Entry 1HI1 (X-ray diffraction, 3.00 A resolution); this record covers chain A.

Chain A:
Name: P2 protein
Organism: Bacteriophage PHI-6
UniProtKB: P11124 (VP2_BPPH6); numbering as in UniProt (aligned over 1-664)
Chain sequence (664 residues; numbered 1 to 664; the number before each row is that of its first residue):
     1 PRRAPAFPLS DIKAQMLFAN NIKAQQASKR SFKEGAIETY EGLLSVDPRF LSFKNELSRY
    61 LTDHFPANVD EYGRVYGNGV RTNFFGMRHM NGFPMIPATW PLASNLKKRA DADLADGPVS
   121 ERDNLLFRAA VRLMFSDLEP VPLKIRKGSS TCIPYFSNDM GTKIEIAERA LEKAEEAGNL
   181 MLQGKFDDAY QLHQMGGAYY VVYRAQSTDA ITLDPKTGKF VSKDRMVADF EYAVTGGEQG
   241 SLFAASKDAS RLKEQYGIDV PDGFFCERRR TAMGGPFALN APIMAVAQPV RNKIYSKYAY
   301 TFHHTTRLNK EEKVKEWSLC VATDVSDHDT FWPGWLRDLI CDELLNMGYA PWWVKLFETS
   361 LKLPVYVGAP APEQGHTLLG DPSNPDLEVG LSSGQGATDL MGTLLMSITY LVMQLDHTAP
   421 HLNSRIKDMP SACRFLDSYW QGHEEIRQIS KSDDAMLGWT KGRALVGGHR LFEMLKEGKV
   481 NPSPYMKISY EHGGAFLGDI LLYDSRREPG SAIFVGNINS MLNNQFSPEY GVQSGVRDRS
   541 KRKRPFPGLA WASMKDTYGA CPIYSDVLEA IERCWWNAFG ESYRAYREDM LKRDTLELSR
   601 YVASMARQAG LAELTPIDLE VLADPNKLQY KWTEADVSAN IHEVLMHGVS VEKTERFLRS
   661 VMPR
Construct notes: conflict M456 (Ile in P11124)
Swiss-Prot annotation at these positions:
  - binding site (Mg(2+)): D454
Small-molecule neighbours: ATP (adenosine-5'-triphosphate): Q206, R225, R268, R270, D324, S326, D327, D453, Y630

Summary:
Bound to chain A: ATP. From UniProt: Mg2+-binding residue D454.
Chain A is P2 protein (Bacteriophage PHI-6); the structure, RNA dependent RNA polymerase from dsRNA
bacteriophage phi6 plus bound NTP, was determined by X-ray diffraction, deposited together with 1HHS, 1HHT,
1HI0 and 1HI8.
